PDB entry 8R5G | electron microscopy, 4.28 A resolution (low resolution: residue-level contacts below are approximate; hydrogen-bond / salt-bridge calls are withheld) | chains M and W of the 12 polymer chains in the assembly

== Chain M (and W) ==
Protein: Putative non-cytoplasmic protein
Source organism: Staphylococcus phage 812
Notes: chain W of this document is another copy of the same molecule, construct and numbering; everything in this record applies to it too
UniProtKB: A0A0U1WZ69 (A0A0U1WZ69_9CAUD); numbering as in UniProt (aligned over 1-87)
Chain sequence (87 residues; numbered 1 to 87; the number before each row is that of its first residue):
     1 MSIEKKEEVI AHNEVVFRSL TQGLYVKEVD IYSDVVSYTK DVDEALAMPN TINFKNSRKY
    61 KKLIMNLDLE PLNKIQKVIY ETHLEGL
Disordered / not traced: 1 (chain W: 1, 59-62)

== How chain M and chain W interact ==
Contacting residue pairs - 28 pairs, chain M then chain W:
  Glu-4(M) with Val-42(W)
  Tyr-25(M) with Leu-84(W)
  Leu-72(M) with Gly-86(W)
  Asn-73(M) with Glu-85(W)
  Lys-74(M) with His-83(W)
  Ile-75(M) with Thr-82(W); His-83(W)
  Gln-76(M) with Glu-81(W)
  Lys-77(M) with Ile-79(W); Tyr-80(W); Glu-81(W)
  Val-78(M) with Ile-79(W); Tyr-80(W)
  Ile-79(M) with Lys-77(W); Val-78(W); Ile-79(W)
  Tyr-80(M) with Lys-77(W); Val-78(W)
  Glu-81(M) with Lys-77(W); Ile-79(W)
  His-83(M) with Lys-74(W); Ile-75(W)
  Leu-84(M) with Tyr-25(W); Asn-73(W)
  Glu-85(M) with Asn-73(W)
  Gly-86(M) with Leu-72(W); Asn-73(W)
  Leu-87(M) with Pro-71(W)
Also at the interface, not in a pair above, chain M (20 interface residues in all): Val-42, Pro-71, Thr-82
Also at the interface, not in a pair above, chain W (20 interface residues in all): Glu-70, Gln-76, Leu-87

== Overview ==
The chain M/chain W interface involves 20 residues from each chain.
Both chains are Putative non-cytoplasmic protein (Staphylococcus phage 812). Entry 8R5G (Neck-tail junction of
phage 812 virion (C6)) was determined by electron microscopy together with 8Q01, 8Q1I, 8Q7D, 8QEK, 8QEM, 8QJE,
8QKH and 8R69 from the same study.
